6ODE - chains D and E of the 28 polymer chains in the assembly; structure by X-ray diffraction, 2.90 A resolution.

Chain D (and E):
Molecule: Proteasome subunit alpha
From: Mycobacterium tuberculosis (strain ATCC 25618 / H37Rv)
Notes: EC 3.4.25.1; chain E of this document is another copy of the same molecule, construct and numbering; everything in this record applies to it too
UniProtKB: P9WHU1 (PSA_MYCTU); residues 10-248 here = UniProt positions 10-248
Sequence (240 residues; row label = number of the first residue in the row):
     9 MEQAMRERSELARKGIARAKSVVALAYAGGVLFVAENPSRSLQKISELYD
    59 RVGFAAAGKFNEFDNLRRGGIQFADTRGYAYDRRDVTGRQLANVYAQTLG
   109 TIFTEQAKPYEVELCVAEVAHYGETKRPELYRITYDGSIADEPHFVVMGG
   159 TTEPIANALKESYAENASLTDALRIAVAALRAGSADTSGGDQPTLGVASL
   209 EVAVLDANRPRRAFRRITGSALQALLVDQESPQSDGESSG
Unresolved in the structure: 192-202, 234-248 (chain E: 192-201, 236-248)
Differences from the reference sequence: initiating methionine (9)
Swiss-Prot annotation at these positions:
  - modified residue (Phosphothreonine): Thr84, Thr178, Thr202

How chain D and chain E interact:
Residue-residue contacts - 30 pairs, chain D then chain E:
  Met9(D) - Glu15(E)  hydrogen bond (backbone-side chain)
  Met9(D) - Arg16(E)
  Met9(D) - Leu19(E)  hydrophobic
  Met9(D) - Ala115(E)
  Met9(D) - Lys116(E)
  Met9(D) - Pro117(E)
  Glu10(D) - Glu15(E)  hydrogen bond (backbone-side chain)
  Glu10(D) - Leu19(E)
  Glu10(D) - Lys22(E)
  Gln11(D) - Glu15(E)
  Met13(D) - Lys116(E)
  Arg97(D) - Ser49(E)  hydrogen bond (side chain-backbone)
  Arg97(D) - Gln51(E)
  Asn101(D) - Phe68(E)
  Asn101(D) - Asp72(E)  hydrogen bond
  Asn101(D) - Arg76(E)
  Ala104(D) - Asn69(E)
  Gln105(D) - Asn69(E)
  Gln105(D) - Asn73(E)
  Thr112(D) - Ala115(E)
  Thr112(D) - Lys116(E)
  Glu113(D) - Gln114(E)
  Tyr139(D) - Ser49(E)  hydrogen bond
  Asp144(D) - Lys67(E)  salt bridge
  Gly145(D) - Asn69(E)
  Ile147(D) - Leu50(E)  hydrophobic
  Ile147(D) - Phe68(E)  hydrophobic
  Asp149(D) - Ser47(E)  hydrogen bond
  Asp149(D) - Arg48(E)  hydrogen bond (side chain-backbone)
  Asp149(D) - Ser49(E)  hydrogen bond
Other interface residues (no listed pair), chain D (20 interface residues in all): Gly108, Arg135, Pro136, Glu137, Ser146
Other interface residues (no listed pair), chain E (20 interface residues in all): Glu18

Overview:
The chain D/chain E interface involves 20 residues from each chain, with 8 hydrogen bonds and 1 salt bridge.
Polar pairs include Asp144(D)-Lys67(E), Met9(D)-Glu15(E) and Glu10(D)-Glu15(E).
Chain D and chain E are both Proteasome subunit alpha (Mycobacterium tuberculosis (strain ATCC 25618 /
H37Rv)); the structure, Crystal Structure of Mycobacterium tuberculosis Proteasome in Complex with
Phenylimidazole-based Inhibitor B6, was determined by X-ray diffraction, deposited together with 6OCW and
6OCZ.
